Entry 7K5B (electron microscopy, 4.50 A resolution (low resolution: residue-level contacts below are approximate; hydrogen-bond / salt-bridge calls are withheld)); this record covers chains J and K of the 18 polymer chains in the assembly.

[Chain J]
Molecule: Dynein light chain
Source organism: Tetrahymena thermophila
UniProt: Q22R86 (Q22R86_TETTS); residue numbers follow UniProt; this construct covers 16-110
Amino-acid sequence (95 residues; row label = number of the first residue in the row):
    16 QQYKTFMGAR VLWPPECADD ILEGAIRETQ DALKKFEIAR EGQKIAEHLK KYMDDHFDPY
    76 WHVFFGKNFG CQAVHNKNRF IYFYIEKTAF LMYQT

[Chain K]
Molecule: Dynein light chain
Source organism: Tetrahymena thermophila
UniProt: Q1HFV9 (Q1HFV9_TETTH); numbering as in UniProt (aligned over 4-93)
Amino-acid sequence (90 residues; numbered 4 to 93; the number before each row is that of its first residue):
     4 HANEQIIDMP ENSEMKSMKN DAFSQAKFAV ENYKFENKIS SHIKKFFDEK YGPNWHCVVG
    64 KHFNAYVSYD SKNFIFFYEG QLAILLYRKG

[Chain J / chain K interface]
Residue-residue contacts (49; chain J residue first):
  G57(J) with N67(K)
  Q58(J) with N67(K); Y69(K)
  E62(J) with Y69(K)
  K65(J) with Y69(K)
  K66(J) with Y69(K)
  Y75(J) with S71(K); K92(K)
  H77(J) with V70(K); S71(K); Y90(K); K92(K)
  V78(J) with A68(K); Y69(K)
  F79(J) with F66(K); N67(K); A68(K); V70(K); L88(K); Y90(K)
  F80(J) with F66(K); N67(K)
  G81(J) with H65(K); F66(K); N67(K)
  K82(J) with H65(K)
  N83(J) with G63(K); K64(K); H65(K)
  F84(J) with V61(K); V62(K); G63(K); F66(K)
  G85(J) with E39(K); S43(K); V62(K)
  C86(J) with S43(K); C60(K); V61(K)
  Q87(J) with S43(K); S44(K); K48(K); C60(K)
  V89(J) with K47(K); H59(K)
  Y108(J) with H59(K); Y90(K)
  T110(J) with H59(K); K92(K)
Also at the interface, not in a pair above, chain J (21 interface residues in all): A61
Also at the interface, not in a pair above, chain K (22 interface residues in all): N40

[Overview]
Chain J and chain K form an interface of 21 and 22 residues respectively.
Here chain J is Dynein light chain and chain K is Dynein light chain, both from Tetrahymena thermophila. Entry
7K5B (Structure of outer-arm dynein bound to microtubule doublet in microtubule binding state 2 (MTBS-2)) was
determined by electron microscopy (same publication as 7K58, 7KEK, 7MWG and 7N32).
